PDB entry 7Z16 | electron microscopy, 2.09 A resolution | chains C and H of the 12 polymer chains in the assembly

Chain C:
Molecule: Alpha-D-ribose 1-methylphosphonate 5-triphosphate synthase subunit PhnI
From: Escherichia coli
Notes: EC 2.7.8.37
UniProt: A0A1V3VT92 (A0A1V3VT92_ECOLX); numbering as in UniProt (aligned over 1-354)
Amino-acid sequence (354 residues; numbered 1 to 354; the number before each row is that of its first residue):
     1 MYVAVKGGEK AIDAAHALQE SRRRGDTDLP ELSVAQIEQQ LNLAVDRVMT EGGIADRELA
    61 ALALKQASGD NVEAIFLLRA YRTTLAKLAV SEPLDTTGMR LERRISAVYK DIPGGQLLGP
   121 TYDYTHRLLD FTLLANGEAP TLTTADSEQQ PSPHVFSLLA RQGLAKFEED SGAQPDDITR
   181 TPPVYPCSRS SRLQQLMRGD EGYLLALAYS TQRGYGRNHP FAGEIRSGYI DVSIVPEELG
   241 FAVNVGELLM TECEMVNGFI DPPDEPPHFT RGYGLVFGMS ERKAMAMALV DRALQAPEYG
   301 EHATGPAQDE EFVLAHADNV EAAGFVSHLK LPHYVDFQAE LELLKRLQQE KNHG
Unresolved in the structure: 354

Chain H:
Molecule: Alpha-D-ribose 1-methylphosphonate 5-phosphate C-P lyase
From: Escherichia coli
Notes: EC 4.7.1.1
UniProt: J7QYU2 (J7QYU2_ECOLX); residue numbers follow UniProt; this construct covers 1-281
Amino-acid sequence (281 residues; numbered 1 to 281; the number before each row is that of its first residue):
     1 MANLSGYNFA YLDEQTKRMI RRAILKAVAI PGYQVPFGGR EMPMPYGWGT GGIQLTASVI
    61 GESDVLKVID QGADDTTNAV SIRNFFKRVT GVNTTERTDD ATLIQTRHRI PETPLTEDQI
   121 IIFQVPIPEP LRFIEPRETE TRTMHALEEY GVMQVKLYED IARFGHIATT YAYPVKVNGR
   181 YVMDPSPIPK FDNPKMDMMP ALQLFGAGRE KRIYAVPPFT RVESLDFDDH PFTVQQWDEP
   241 CAICGSTHSY LDEVVLDDAG NRMFVCSDTD YCRQQSEAKN Q
Unresolved in the structure: 1, 280-281

Chain C / chain H interface:
Pairs across the interface (40; chain C residue first):
  Tyr109(C) - Glu253(H)
  Tyr109(C) - Arg262(H)
  Lys110(C) - Asp252(H)  salt bridge
  Asp111(C) - Val254(H)
  Asp111(C) - Val255(H)  hydrogen bond (backbone-backbone)
  Ile112(C) - Val255(H)
  Pro113(C) - Val255(H)
  Pro113(C) - Asp257(H)
  Pro113(C) - Asp258(H)
  Asp123(C) - Trp48(H)
  Tyr124(C) - Trp48(H)  hydrophobic
  Tyr124(C) - Thr77(H)  hydrogen bond
  Tyr124(C) - Asn78(H)
  Tyr124(C) - Ser81(H)  hydrogen bond (backbone-side chain)
  Thr125(C) - Pro43(H)
  His126(C) - Pro43(H)
  His126(C) - Met44(H)
  His126(C) - Ser81(H)  hydrogen bond
  His126(C) - Phe85(H)
  Arg127(C) - Pro43(H)  hydrogen bond (backbone-backbone)
  Arg127(C) - Pro45(H)
  Leu128(C) - Tyr7(H)
  Leu128(C) - Tyr11(H)
  Leu128(C) - Pro43(H)  hydrophobic
  Leu128(C) - Arg88(H)
  Pro153(C) - Asp258(H)
  Arg161(C) - Asp258(H)  salt bridge
  Gln162(C) - Arg262(H)
  Tyr209(C) - Arg209(H)  hydrogen bond
  Gln212(C) - Phe133(H)
  Arg213(C) - Arg132(H)
  Arg213(C) - Pro136(H)
  Arg213(C) - Arg209(H)
  Arg213(C) - Glu210(H)  salt bridge
  Gly214(C) - Pro136(H)
  Tyr215(C) - Pro136(H)  hydrogen bond (side chain-backbone)
  Tyr215(C) - Arg137(H)
  Arg217(C) - Phe133(H)
  His219(C) - Tyr171(H)  hydrogen bond
  Phe221(C) - Tyr171(H)
Also at the interface, not in a pair above, chain C (25 interface residues in all): Leu118, Leu158, Asp261
Also at the interface, not in a pair above, chain H (31 interface residues in all): Ala73, Asn84, Ile127, Phe164, Leu256, Thr269

In short:
Chain C and chain H form an interface of 25 and 31 residues respectively, with 8 hydrogen bonds and 3 salt
bridges. Among the polar pairs are Lys110(C)-Asp252(H), Arg161(C)-Asp258(H) and Arg213(C)-Glu210(H).
Chain C is Alpha-D-ribose 1-methylphosphonate 5-triphosphate synthase subunit PhnI and chain H is
Alpha-D-ribose 1-methylphosphonate 5-phosphate C-P lyase, both from Escherichia coli; the structure, E. coli
C-P lyase bound to PhnK/PhnL dual ABC dimer with AMPPNP and PhnK E171Q mutation, was determined by electron
microscopy together with 7Z15, 7Z17, 7Z18 and 7Z19 from the same study.
